4O1Q - chains B and E of the 6 polymer chains in the assembly; structure by X-ray diffraction, 2.59 A resolution.

Chain B:
Protein: Methylamine utilization protein MauG
Organism: Paracoccus denitrificans
Notes: EC 1.-.-.-
UniProt: Q51658 (MAUG_PARDP); residues 1-367 here correspond to UniProt positions 21-387 (UniProt number = residue number + 20)
Amino-acid sequence (373 residues; row label = number of the first residue in the row; numbers below 1 keep their minus sign (His-5 is residue -5)):
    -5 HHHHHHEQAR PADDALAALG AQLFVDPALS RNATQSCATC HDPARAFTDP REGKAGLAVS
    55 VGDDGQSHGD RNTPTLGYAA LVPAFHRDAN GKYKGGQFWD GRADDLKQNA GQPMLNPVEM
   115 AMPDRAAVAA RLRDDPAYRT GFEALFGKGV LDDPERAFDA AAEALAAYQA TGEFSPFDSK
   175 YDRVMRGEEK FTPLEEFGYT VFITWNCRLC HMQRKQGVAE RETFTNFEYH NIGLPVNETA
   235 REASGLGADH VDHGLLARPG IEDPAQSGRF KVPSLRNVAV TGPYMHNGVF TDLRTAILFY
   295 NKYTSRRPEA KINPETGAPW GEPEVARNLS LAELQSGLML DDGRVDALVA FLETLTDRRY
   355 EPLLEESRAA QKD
Unresolved in the structure: -5 to 5, 361-367
Covalently attached groups: heme c (HEC) linked to Cys31, Cys34, Cys201, Cys204
Construct notes: expression tag (-5 to 0); engineered mutation Asn103 (Gln123 in Q51658)
Metal / ion sites: heme c Fe site 1 near His35 (its only coordinating residue here); Ca2+: Asn66, Thr275, Pro277; heme c Fe site 2: His205, Tyr294
Residues lining bound ligands:
  - heme c (HEC), molecule 1: Phe18, Gln29, Ser30, His35, Arg45, Ser54, Val55, Gly56, Arg65, Asn66, Thr67, Pro68, Thr69, Leu70, Gln91, Phe92, Trp93, Asp94, Arg96, Leu100, Asn103, Ala104, Pro107, Met108, Glu113, Met114, Leu159, Gln163, Lys265
  - heme c (HEC), molecule 2: Trp93, Asn200, His205, His224, Ile226, Leu228, Phe264, Lys265, Val266, Pro267, Leu269, Val272, Tyr278, Met279, His280, Leu287, Ala290, Ile291, Tyr294, Ser324, Glu327, Leu328, Leu334, Leu342, Leu346
Curated features (UniProtKB/Swiss-Prot):
  - binding site (heme c): Cys31, Cys34, His35, Cys201, Cys204, His205, His280
What the authors report for this chain:
  - mutagenesis - Q103N: unchanged expression
  - mutagenesis - Q103N: unchanged catalytic activity on preMADH

Chain E:
Protein: Methylamine dehydrogenase light chain
Organism: Paracoccus denitrificans
Notes: EC 1.4.99.3
UniProt: A1BBA0 (A1BBA0_PARDP); residues 1-131 here correspond to UniProt positions 58-188 (UniProt number = residue number + 57)
Amino-acid sequence (137 residues; numbered -5 to 131; the number before each row is that of its first residue; numbers below 1 keep their minus sign (His-5 is residue -5)):
    -5 HHHHHHADAP AGTDPRAKWV PQDNDIQACD YWRHCSIDGN ICDCSGGSLT NCPPGTKLAT
    55 ASWVASCYNP TDGQSYLIAY RDCCGYNVSG RCPCLNTEGE LPVYRPEFAN DIIWCFGAED
   115 DAMTYHCTIS PIVGKAS
Unresolved in the structure: -5 to 6
Disulfide bonds: Cys23-Cys88, Cys29-Cys61, Cys36-Cys121, Cys38-Cys86, Cys46-Cys77, Cys78-Cys109
Modified / non-standard residues: Trp57 (7-hydroxy-l-tryptophan; 0AF)
Construct notes: expression tag (-5 to 0)
What the authors report for this chain:
  - post-translational modification sites: Trp57

Interface between chain B and chain E:
Residue-residue contacts (34; chain B residue first):
  Val178(B) - Ser131(E)
  Met179(B) - Ser131(E)
  Phe185(B) - Ser131(E)
  Glu190(B) - Ser131(E)
  Tyr193(B) - Leu71(E)
  Tyr193(B) - Ser131(E)
  Thr194(B) - Val58(E)
  Thr194(B) - Glu101(E)
  Thr194(B) - Phe102(E)
  Ile197(B) - Leu71(E)  hydrophobic
  Thr198(B) - Ser56(E)  hydrogen bond (backbone-side chain)
  Thr198(B) - Val58(E)
  Thr198(B) - Glu101(E)
  Trp199(B) - Glu101(E)  hydrogen bond
  Arg202(B) - Thr54(E)  hydrogen bond (side chain-backbone)
  Arg202(B) - Ala55(E)
  Arg202(B) - Ser56(E)
  Arg202(B) - Arg75(E)
  Gln210(B) - Thr44(E)  hydrogen bond
  Gln210(B) - Ile126(E)
  Gly211(B) - Ile126(E)  hydrogen bond (backbone-backbone)
  Gly211(B) - Val127(E)
  Gly211(B) - Gly128(E)
  Val212(B) - Tyr70(E)  hydrophobic
  Ala326(B) - Thr54(E)
  Gln329(B) - Gly111(E)
  Ser330(B) - Thr54(E)
  Ser330(B) - Phe110(E)
  Ser330(B) - Gly111(E)  hydrogen bond (backbone-backbone)
  Leu332(B) - Ala55(E)  hydrophobic
  Leu332(B) - Trp108(E)  hydrophobic
  Leu332(B) - Phe110(E)  hydrophobic
  Arg338(B) - Pro100(E)
  Arg338(B) - Glu101(E)  salt bridge
Other interface residues (no listed pair), chain B (22 interface residues in all): Phe191, Leu203, Met206, Lys209
Other interface residues (no listed pair), chain E (23 interface residues in all): Arg27, Trp57, Ala73, Pro125, Lys129

Summary:
Chain B and chain E form an interface of 22 and 23 residues respectively, with 6 hydrogen bonds and 1 salt
bridge. Polar contacts include Arg338(B)-Glu101(E), Thr198(B)-Ser56(E) and Trp199(B)-Glu101(E). Covalently
linked heme c: at Cys31(B) and Cys201(B). From the paper: Q103N of chain B leaves expression unchanged; a
modification site at Trp57(E).
Chain B is Methylamine utilization protein MauG and chain E is Methylamine dehydrogenase light chain, both
from Paracoccus denitrificans; the structure, Crystal Structure of the Q103N-MauG/pre-Methylamine
Dehydrogenase Complex, was determined by X-ray diffraction.
